PDB entry 5WF6 | X-ray diffraction, 2.90 A resolution | chain A

Chain A:
Molecule: Human A2a adenosine receptor T4L chimera
Organism: Homo sapiens
Notes: EC 3.2.1.17
UniProtKB: chimeric construct of P29274, P00720: residues 2-208 from P29274 (AA2AR_HUMAN) positions 2-208 (same numbers); residues 1002-1161 from P00720 positions 2-161 (UniProt number = residue number - 1000); residues 222-316 from P29274 (AA2AR_HUMAN) positions 222-316 (same numbers)
Chain sequence (504 residues; numbered -30 to 326; the number before each row is that of its first residue; numbers below 1 keep their minus sign (Met-30 is residue -30)):
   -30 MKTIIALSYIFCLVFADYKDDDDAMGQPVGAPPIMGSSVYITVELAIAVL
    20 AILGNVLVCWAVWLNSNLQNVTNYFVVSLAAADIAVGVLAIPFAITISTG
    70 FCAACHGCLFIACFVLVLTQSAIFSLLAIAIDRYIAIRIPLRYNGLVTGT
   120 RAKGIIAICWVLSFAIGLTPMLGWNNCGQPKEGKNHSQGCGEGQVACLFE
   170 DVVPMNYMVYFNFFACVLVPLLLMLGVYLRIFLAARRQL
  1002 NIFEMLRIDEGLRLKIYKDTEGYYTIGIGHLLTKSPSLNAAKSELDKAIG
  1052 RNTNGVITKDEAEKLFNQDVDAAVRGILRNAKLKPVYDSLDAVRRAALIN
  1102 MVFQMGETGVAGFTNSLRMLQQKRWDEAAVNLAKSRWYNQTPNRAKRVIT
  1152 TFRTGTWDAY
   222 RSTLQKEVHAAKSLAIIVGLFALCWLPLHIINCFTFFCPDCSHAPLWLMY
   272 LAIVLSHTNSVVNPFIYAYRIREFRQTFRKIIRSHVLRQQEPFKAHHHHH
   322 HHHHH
Disordered / not traced: -30 to 2, 147-157, 308-326
Construct notes: initiating methionine (-30); expression tag (-29 to 1, 317-326); engineered mutation Ala91 (Ser in P29274), Gly1012 (Arg12 in P00720), Thr1054 (Cys54 in P00720), Ala1097 (Cys97 in P00720), Arg1137 (Ile137 in P00720)
Disulfide bonds: Cys71-Cys159, Cys74-Cys146, Cys77-Cys166, Cys259-Cys262
Ligand contacts: UKA (6-(2,2-diphenylethylamino)-9-[(2R,3R,4S,5S)-5-(ethylcarbamoyl)-3,4-dihydroxy-oxolan-2-yl]-N-[2-[(1-pyridin-2-ylpiperidin-4-yl)carbamoylamino]ethyl]purine-2-carboxamide): Ala63, Ile66, Ser67, Val84, Leu85, Thr88, Gln89, Leu167, Phe168, Glu169, Met177, Asn181, Val186, Trp246, Leu249, His250, Ile252, Asn253, Thr256, His264, Leu267, Met270, Tyr271, Ile274, Ser277, His278
Curated features (UniProtKB/Swiss-Prot):
  - binding site (adenosine): Glu169, Asn253, Ser277, His278
  - glycosylation: Asn154 (N-linked (GlcNAc...) asparagine)
  - active site (Proton donor/acceptor): Glu1011, Asp1020
  - binding site (substrate): Leu1032, Phe1104, Ser1117, Asn1132
What the authors report for this chain:
  - mutagenesis - S91A: unchanged signaling in response to UKA
  - mutagenesis - S91A (KD: 132 nM): decreased binding to NECA
  - mutagenesis - S91A: unchanged binding to ZM241385
  - mutagenesis - S91A (20.0 +/- 3.7 nM): unchanged binding to UKA
  - mutagenesis - N284A (Tm 75 degC): increased stability in response to UKA

In short:
Bound to chain A: compound UKA. Curated annotation (UniProt) lists 4 adenosine-binding residues, active-site
residues Glu1011 and Asp1020 and 4 substrate-binding residues. The paper reports that S91A reduces binding to
NECA; N284A increases stability in response to UKA.
Chain A is Human A2a adenosine receptor T4L chimera (Homo sapiens); the structure, Agonist bound human A2a
adenosine receptor with S91A mutation at 2.90 A resolution, was determined by X-ray diffraction, deposited
together with 5WF5.
